PDB entry 3O6F | X-ray diffraction, 2.80 A resolution | chains B and C of the 4 polymer chains in the assembly

== Chain B ==
Name: HLA class II histocompatibility antigen, DRB1-4 beta chain
Source organism: Homo sapiens
UniProt: P13760 (2B14_HUMAN); residues 31-221 here correspond to UniProt positions 30-220 (UniProt number = residue number - 1)
Chain sequence (221 residues; numbered 1 to 221; the number before each row is that of its first residue):
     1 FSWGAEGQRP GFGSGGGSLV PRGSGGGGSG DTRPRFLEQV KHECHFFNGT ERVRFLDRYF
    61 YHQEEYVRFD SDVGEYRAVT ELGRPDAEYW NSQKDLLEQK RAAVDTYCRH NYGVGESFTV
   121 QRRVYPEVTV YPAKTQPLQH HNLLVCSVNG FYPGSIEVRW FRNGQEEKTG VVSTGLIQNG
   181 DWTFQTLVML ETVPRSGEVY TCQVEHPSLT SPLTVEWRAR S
Unresolved in the structure: 17-30, 134-142, 219-221
Cystine bridges: Cys44-Cys108, Cys146-Cys202

== Chain C ==
Name: T-cell receptor alpha chain C region
Source organism: Homo sapiens
UniProt: P01848 (TCA_HUMAN); residues 109-200 here correspond to UniProt positions 1-92 (UniProt number = residue number - 108)
Chain sequence (206 residues; row label = number of the first residue in the row; numbers below 1 keep their minus sign (Gly-1 is residue -1)):
    -1 GDAKTTQPNS MESNEEEPVH LPCNHSTISG TDYIHWYRQL PSQGPEYVIH GLTSNVNNRM
    59 ASLAIAEDRK SSTLILHRAT LRDAAVYYCT VYGGATNKLI FGTGTLLAVQ PNIQNPDPAV
   119 YQLRDSKSSD KSVCLFTDFD SQTNVSQSKD SDVYITDKTV LDMRSMDFKS NSAVAWSNKS
   179 DFACANAFNN SIIPEDTFFP SPESSC
Unresolved in the structure: -1 to 0, 130, 145, 185-187, 197-204
Cystine bridges: Cys21-Cys87, Cys132-Cys182
Reported in the primary citation:
  - mutagenesis - K96A (KD=6.0 uM): unchanged binding to HLA class II histocompatibility antigen, DR alpha chain

== Interface between chain B and chain C ==
Pairs across the interface (9; chain B residue first):
  Ser2(B) with Ser27(C); Ala93(C)
  Gly4(B) with Gly92(C)
  Ala5(B) with Gly92(C), hydrogen bond (backbone-backbone)
  Thr106(B) with Thr29(C), hydrogen bond (backbone-side chain); Leu50(C)
  His110(B) with Ser27(C); Gly28(C); Thr29(C)
Interface residues without a listed pair, chain B (7 interface residues in all): Trp3, Ala102
Interface residues without a listed pair, chain C (7 interface residues in all): Tyr31
Interface features reported in the paper:
  - interface residues, chain C: Ser27(C), Thr29(C)
  - hot spots on chain C (mutagenesis) - T29A (12-fold): increased binding to HLA class II histocompatibility antigen, DRB1-4 beta chain (chain B)

== Summary ==
The chain B/chain C interface involves 7 residues from each chain; the contacts include 2 hydrogen bonds.
Polar contacts include Thr106(B)-Thr29(C) and Ala5(B)-Gly92(C). From the paper: T29A of chain C increases
binding to HLA class II histocompatibility antigen, DRB1-4 beta chain (chain B); interface residues Ser27(C)
and Thr29(C).
Chain B is HLA class II histocompatibility antigen, DRB1-4 beta chain and chain C is T-cell receptor alpha
chain C region, both from Homo sapiens; the structure, Crystal structure of a human autoimmune TCR MS2-3C8
bound to MHC class II self-ligand MBP/HLA-DR4, was determined by X-ray diffraction.
